PDB entry 2R9Q | X-ray diffraction, 2.20 A resolution | chains A and D of the 6 polymer chains in the assembly

[Chain A (and D)]
Name: 2'-deoxycytidine 5'-triphosphate deaminase
From: Agrobacterium tumefaciens str
Notes: chain D of this document is another copy of the same molecule, construct and numbering; everything in this record applies to it too
UniProt: Q8UI65 (Q8UI65_AGRT5); residues 2-371 here correspond to UniProt positions 1-370 (UniProt number = residue number - 1)
Chain sequence (370 residues; numbered 2 to 371; the number before each row is that of its first residue):
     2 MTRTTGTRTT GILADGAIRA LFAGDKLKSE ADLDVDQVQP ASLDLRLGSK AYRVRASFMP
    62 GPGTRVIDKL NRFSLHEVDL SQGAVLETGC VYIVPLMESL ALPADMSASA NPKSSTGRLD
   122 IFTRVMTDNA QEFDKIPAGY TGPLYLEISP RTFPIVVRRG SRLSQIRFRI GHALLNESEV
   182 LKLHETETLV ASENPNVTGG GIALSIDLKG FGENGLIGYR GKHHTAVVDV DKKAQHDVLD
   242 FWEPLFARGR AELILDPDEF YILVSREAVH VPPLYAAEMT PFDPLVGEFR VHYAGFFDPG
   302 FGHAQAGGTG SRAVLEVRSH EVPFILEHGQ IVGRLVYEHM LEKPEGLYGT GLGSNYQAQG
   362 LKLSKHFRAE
Disordered / not traced: 2-8, 75, 193-195, 200-201, 305-309, 347-371 (chain D: 2-8, 75, 193, 200-201, 343-371)

[Interface between chain A and chain D]
Contacting residue pairs (5; chain A residue first):
  His225(A) with Asp257(D); Glu260(D), salt bridge
  Glu244(A) with Arg221(D), salt bridge
  Asp257(A) with His225(D), salt bridge
  Glu260(A) with His225(D), salt bridge
Other interface residues (no listed pair), chain A (5 interface residues in all): Pro258

[Overview]
The interface between chain A and chain D involves 5 residues on one side and 4 on the other; the contacts
include 4 salt bridges. Polar pairs include His225(A)-Glu260(D), Glu244(A)-Arg221(D) and Asp257(A)-His225(D).
Chain A and chain D are both 2'-deoxycytidine 5'-triphosphate deaminase (Agrobacterium tumefaciens str); the
structure, Crystal structure of 2'-deoxycytidine 5'-triphosphate deaminase from Agrobacterium tumefaciens, was
determined by X-ray diffraction.
